4XQU - chains C and E of the 6 polymer chains in the assembly; structure by X-ray diffraction, 3.25 A resolution.

Chain C (and E):
Name: Hemagglutinin HA1
From: Influenza A virus
Notes: chain E of this document is another copy of the same molecule, construct and numbering; everything in this record applies to it too
Reference sequence: A0A059T4A1 (A0A059T4A1_9INFA); the construct lacks a stretch of the UniProt sequence and is renumbered around it, so the offset changes along the chain: 11-129 = UniProt 18-136; 130-158 = UniProt 138-166; 159-263 = UniProt 169-273; 265-276 = UniProt 274-285; 1 more segments
Amino-acid sequence (326 residues; numbered 8 to 330 plus 4 insertion-coded residues; 1 number in that range is skipped by the numbering (no residue carries it; nothing is unmodelled there); the number before each row is that of its first residue; a row labelled like 158A-158B holds insertion residues (158A, then the next letters in order)):
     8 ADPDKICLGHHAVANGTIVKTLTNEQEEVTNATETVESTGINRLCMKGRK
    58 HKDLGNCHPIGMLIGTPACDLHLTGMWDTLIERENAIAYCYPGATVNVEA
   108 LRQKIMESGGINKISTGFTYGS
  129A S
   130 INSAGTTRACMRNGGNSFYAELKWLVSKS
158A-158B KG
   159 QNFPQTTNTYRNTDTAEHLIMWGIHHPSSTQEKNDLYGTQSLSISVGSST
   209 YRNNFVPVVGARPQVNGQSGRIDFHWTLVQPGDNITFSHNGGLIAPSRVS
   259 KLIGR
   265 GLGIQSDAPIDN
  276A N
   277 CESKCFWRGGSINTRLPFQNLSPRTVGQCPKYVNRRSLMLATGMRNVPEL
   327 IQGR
Unresolved in the structure: 8-10, 319, 327-330 (chain E: 8-10, 16, 326-330)
Sequence notes: expression tag (8-10)
Disulfides: Cys52-Cys277, Cys64-Cys76, Cys97-Cys139, Cys281-Cys305
Covalent attachments: N-acetylglucosamine (NAG) linked to Asn38, Asn242
What the authors report for this chain:
  - binding site for N-acetyl-alpha-neuraminic acid: Tyr98, Arg137, Trp153, His183, Gln226
  - binding site for beta-D-galactopyranose: Arg137, Gln226
  - specificity-determining residues: Gln226
  - mutagenesis - Q226L: decreased binding to alpha2-3 sialosides
  - mutagenesis - Q226L: increased binding to human-type alpha2-6 receptors
  - mutagenesis - Q226L/G228S: increased binding to PAA-linked 6'-SLNLN
  - mutagenesis - Q226L/G228S: decreased binding to glycan array
  - mutagenesis - G225D: decreased binding to alpha2-3-sialylated glycans

Chain C / chain E interface:
Pairs across the interface (20):
  His184(C) with Arg210(E), hydrogen bond
  Val216(C) with Asn212(E)
  Val217(C) with Ser203(E)
  Gly218(C) with Ser203(E)
  Ala219(C) with Ser203(E); Gly205(E); Thr244(E); Ser246(E)
  Arg220(C) with Gly205(E); Ser206(E); Arg210(E)
  Pro221(C) with Gly205(E); Ser206(E); Asn242(E)
  Gln222(C) with Ser207(E)
  Val223(C) with Ser207(E)
  Arg229(C) with Ser206(E), hydrogen bond (side chain-backbone); Ser207(E); Arg210(E)
  Asp231(C) with Arg210(E), salt bridge
Other interface residues (no listed pair), chain E (10 interface residues in all): Asp241

Overview:
11 residues of chain C face 10 of chain E across their interface, with 2 hydrogen bonds and 1 salt bridge.
Polar pairs include Asp231(C)-Arg210(E), His184(C)-Arg210(E) and Arg229(C)-Ser206(E). From the paper: a
binding site for N-acetyl-alpha-neuraminic acid at Tyr98(C), Arg137(C) and Trp153(C) among others; Q226L of
chain C reduces binding to alpha2-3 sialosides; 3 substitutions were tested in all.
Chain C and chain E are both Hemagglutinin HA1 (Influenza A virus); the structure, Crystal structure of
hemagglutinin from Jiangxi-Donghu (2013) H10N8 influenza virus in complex with 3'-SLN, was determined by X-ray
diffraction together with 4XQ5 and 4XQO from the same study.
